PDB entry 5TO2 | X-ray diffraction, 1.65 A resolution | chains B and D of the 4 polymer chains in the assembly

# Chain B
Molecule: Streptavidin
From: Streptomyces avidinii
UniProtKB: P22629 (SAV_STRAV); residues 15-139 here correspond to UniProt positions 39-163 (UniProt number = residue number + 24)
Sequence (125 residues; numbered 15 to 139; the number before each row is that of its first residue):
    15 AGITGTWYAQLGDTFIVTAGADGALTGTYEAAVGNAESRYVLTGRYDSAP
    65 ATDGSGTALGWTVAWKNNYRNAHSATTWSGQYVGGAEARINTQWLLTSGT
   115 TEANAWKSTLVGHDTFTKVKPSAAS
Disordered / not traced: 136-139
Construct notes: engineered mutation Ala23 (Asn47 in P22629), Asp27 (Ser51 in P22629), Ala45 (Ser69 in P22629)

# Chain D
Molecule: Streptavidin
From: Streptomyces avidinii
UniProtKB: P22629 (SAV_STRAV); residues 15-138 here correspond to UniProt positions 39-162 (UniProt number = residue number + 24)
Sequence (124 residues; numbered 15 to 138; the number before each row is that of its first residue):
    15 AGITGTWYNQLGSTFIVTAGADGALTGTYESAVGNAESRYVLTGRYDSAP
    65 ATDGSGTALGWTVAWKNNYRNAHSATTWSGQYVGGAEARINTQWLLTSGT
   115 TEANAWKSTLVGHDTFTKVKPSAA
Disordered / not traced: 15, 135-138

# Interface between chain B and chain D
Contacting residue pairs (7):
  Gln107(B) - Gln107(D)
  Gln107(B) - Val125(D)
  Gln107(B) - Gly126(D)  hydrogen bond (side chain-backbone)
  Gln107(B) - His127(D)
  Val125(B) - Gln107(D)
  Gly126(B) - Gln107(D)
  His127(B) - His127(D)  hydrogen bond

# In short
Chain B and chain D each contribute 4 residues to their interface; the contacts include 2 hydrogen bonds.
Among the polar pairs are Gln107(B)-Gly126(D) and His127(B)-His127(D).
Here chain B is Streptavidin and chain D is Streptavidin, both from Streptomyces avidinii. Entry 5TO2 (Crystal
structure of streptavidin with one wild type subunit and three mutated subunits (N23A/S27D/S45A)) was
determined by X-ray diffraction.
